6VE7 - chains H and k of the 62 polymer chains in the assembly; structure by electron microscopy, 3.60 A resolution.

[Chain H]
Name: Protein Flattop homolog
From: Chlamydomonas reinhardtii
UniProt: A8IVJ1 (FLTOP_CHLRE); residues 1-137 here = UniProt positions 1-137
Chain sequence (137 residues; each row starts with the number of its first residue):
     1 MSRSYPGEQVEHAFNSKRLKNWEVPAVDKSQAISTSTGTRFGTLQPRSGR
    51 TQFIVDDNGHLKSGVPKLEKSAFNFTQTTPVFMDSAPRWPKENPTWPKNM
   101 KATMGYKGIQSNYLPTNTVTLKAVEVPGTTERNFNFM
Not modelled in the structure: 1, 137

[Chain k]
Name: Tubulin alpha
From: Chlamydomonas reinhardtii
UniProt: P09204 (TBA1_CHLRE); numbering as in UniProt (aligned over 1-451)
Chain sequence (451 residues; each row starts with the number of its first residue):
     1 MREVISIHIGQAGIQVGNACWELYCLEHGIQPDGQMPSDKTIGGGDDAFN
    51 TFFSETGAGKHVPRCIFLDLEPTVVDEVRTGTYRQLFHPEQLISGKEDAA
   101 NNFARGHYTIGKEIVDLALDRIRKLADNCTGLQGFLVFNAVGGGTGSGLG
   151 SLLLERLSVDYGKKSKLGFTVYPSPQVSTAVVEPYNSVLSTHSLLEHTDV
   201 AVMLDNEAIYDICRRSLDIERPTYTNLNRLIAQVISSLTASLRFDGALNV
   251 DITEFQTNLVPYPRIHFMLSSYAPIISAEKAYHEQLSVAEITNAAFEPAS
   301 MMVKCDPRHGKYMACCLMYRGDVVPKDVNASVATIKTKRTIQFVDWCPTG
   351 FKCGINYQPPTVVPGGDLAKVQRAVCMISNSTAIGEIFSRLDHKFDLMYA
   401 KRAFVHWYVGEGMEEGEFSEAREDLAALEKDFEEVGAESAEGAGEGEGEE
   451 Y
Not modelled in the structure: 38-45, 440-451
Ion coordination: Mg2+: Glu71 (together with GTP)
Ligand contacts: GTP (guanosine-5'-triphosphate): Gly10, Gln11, Ala12, Gln15, Val16, Asp69, Glu71, Asp98, Ala99, Ala100, Asn101, Ala140, Gly143, Gly144, Thr145, Gly146, Val171, Thr179, Glu183, Asn206, Tyr224, Leu227, Asn228
UniProt features mapped onto this chain:
  - active site: Glu254
  - binding site (GTP): Gln11, Glu71, Gly144, Thr145, Thr179, Asn206, Asn228
  - binding site (Mg(2+)): Glu71
  - site: Tyr451 (Involved in polymerization)
  - modified residue: Lys40 (N6-acetyllysine)
Reported in the primary citation:
  - post-translational modification sites: Lys40 (citing earlier work)

[Chain H / chain k interface]
Contacting residue pairs (58):
  Ser2(H) with Phe343(k), hydrogen bond (backbone-backbone); Val344(k); Cys347(k); Pro348(k)
  Arg3(H) with Lys336(k); Pro348(k)
  Tyr5(H) with Pro348(k), hydrophobic
  Phe14(H) with Ala333(k), hydrophobic
  Leu19(H) with Thr334(k), hydrogen bond (backbone-side chain)
  Asn21(H) with Thr337(k), hydrogen bond; Lys338(k)
  Val24(H) with Arg339(k), hydrogen bond (backbone-side chain)
  Pro25(H) with Thr337(k); Arg339(k), hydrogen bond (backbone-side chain)
  Ala26(H) with Thr337(k), hydrogen bond (backbone-backbone); Lys338(k); Arg339(k)
  Val27(H) with Arg339(k)
  Asp28(H) with Arg339(k), salt bridge
  Lys29(H) with Lys336(k), hydrogen bond (side chain-backbone); Lys338(k), hydrogen bond (side chain-backbone); Ile341(k), hydrogen bond (side chain-backbone)
  Asn58(H) with Val435(k)
  His60(H) with Lys430(k); Asp431(k), salt bridge; Glu434(k)
  Val65(H) with Ser439(k)
  Pro66(H) with Ser439(k), hydrogen bond (backbone-side chain)
  Lys67(H) with Glu434(k), salt bridge; Glu438(k); Ser439(k)
  Leu68(H) with Ala437(k); Glu438(k), hydrogen bond (backbone-backbone)
  Ala72(H) with Gly310(k); Lys311(k); Thr382(k); Gly436(k)
  Phe73(H) with His309(k); Gly310(k); Glu433(k)
  Asn74(H) with Arg308(k), hydrogen bond (side chain-backbone)
  Phe82(H) with Arg339(k); Thr340(k)
  Met83(H) with Thr340(k)
  Asp84(H) with Arg308(k), hydrogen bond (backbone-side chain)
  Ser85(H) with Asp306(k), hydrogen bond; His309(k)
  Arg88(H) with Ala208(k), hydrogen bond (side chain-backbone); Asp211(k), salt bridge; Ile212(k); Ala299(k); Met301(k), hydrogen bond (side chain-backbone); Val303(k); Lys304(k)
  Trp89(H) with Val177(k), hydrophobic; Asp211(k), hydrogen bond (backbone-side chain)
  Pro90(H) with Lys304(k)
  Trp96(H) with Arg214(k)
Interface residues without a listed pair, chain H (35 interface residues in all): Ser16, Glu23, Asp57, Gly59, Leu61, Ser71
Interface residues without a listed pair, chain k (49 interface residues in all): Gln176, Glu207, Tyr210, Tyr262, Pro298, Lys326, Asn329, Ala330, Ile335, Gln342, Asp345, Thr349, Phe432

[Overview]
Chain H and chain k form an interface of 35 and 49 residues respectively; the contacts include 17 hydrogen
bonds and 4 salt bridges. Polar contacts include Asp28(H)-Arg339(k), His60(H)-Asp431(k) and
Lys67(H)-Glu434(k). Chain k binds GTP. The paper reports a modification site at Lys40(k).
Chain H is Protein Flattop homolog and chain k is Tubulin alpha, both from Chlamydomonas reinhardtii; the
structure, The inner junction complex of Chlamydomonas reinhardtii doublet microtubule, was determined by
electron microscopy.
